Entry 6RWL (electron microscopy, 3.36 A resolution); this record covers chains B and C of the 16 polymer chains in the assembly.

Chain B (and C):
Molecule: Pol protein
Source organism: Simian immunodeficiency virus
Notes: chain C of this document is another copy of the same molecule, construct and numbering; everything in this record applies to it too
Reference sequence: E1ANT8 (E1ANT8_SIV); residues 1-289 here correspond to UniProt positions 735-1023 (UniProt number = residue number + 734)
Sequence (290 residues; row label = number of the first residue in the row; numbering starts at 0):
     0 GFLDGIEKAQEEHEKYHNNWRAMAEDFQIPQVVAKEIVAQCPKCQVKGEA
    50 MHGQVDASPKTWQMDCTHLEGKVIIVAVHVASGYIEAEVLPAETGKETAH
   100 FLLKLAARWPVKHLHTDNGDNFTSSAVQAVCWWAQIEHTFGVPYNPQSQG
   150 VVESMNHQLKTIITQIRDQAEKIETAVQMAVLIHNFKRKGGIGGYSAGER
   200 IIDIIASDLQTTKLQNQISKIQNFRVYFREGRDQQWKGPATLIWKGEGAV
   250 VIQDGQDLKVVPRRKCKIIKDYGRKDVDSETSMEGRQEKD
Disordered / not traced: 0, 45-56, 141-149, 274-289 (chain C: 0-3, 44-56, 141-148, 218-289)
Differences from the reference sequence: expression tag (0); engineered mutation D119 (Ala853 in E1ANT8)
Metal / ion sites: Zn2+: H12, H16, C40, C43

Interface between chain B and chain C:
Contacting residue pairs - 26 pairs, chain B then chain C:
  E11(B) with K186(C), salt bridge
  E13(B) with Q168(C)
  K14(B) with Q168(C), hydrogen bond (backbone-side chain)
  Y15(B) with I182(C); K186(C); R187(C)
  H16(B) with Q164(C); R187(C), hydrogen bond (backbone-side chain)
  D25(B) with K188(C), salt bridge
  K42(B) with D167(C), salt bridge
  Q164(B) with K42(C); C43(C)
  Q168(B) with E13(C), hydrogen bond (side chain-backbone); K14(C)
  I182(B) with Y15(C)
  K186(B) with E11(C), salt bridge; N17(C)
  R187(B) with Y15(C), hydrogen bond (side chain-backbone); H16(C), hydrogen bond (side chain-backbone); N17(C)
  I191(B) with V79(C); A80(C); S81(C); V150(C), hydrophobic
  Y194(B) with I191(C), hydrophobic
  D202(B) with I191(C)
Other interface residues (no listed pair), chain B (22 interface residues in all): N17, N18, A21, T163, I165, K188, E198
Other interface residues (no listed pair), chain C (25 interface residues in all): D25, G82, I165, G192, R199

Summary:
22 residues of chain B face 25 of chain C across their interface; the contacts include 5 hydrogen bonds and 4
salt bridges. Polar pairs include E11(B)-K186(C), D25(B)-K188(C) and K42(B)-D167(C). The Zn2+ site is built by
H12(B), H16(B), C40(B) and C43(B).
Chain B and chain C are both Pol protein (Simian immunodeficiency virus); the structure, SIVrcm intasome, was
determined by electron microscopy together with 6RWM, 6RWN and 6RWO from the same study.
